Entry 1VAK (X-ray diffraction, 3.05 A resolution); this record covers chain A.

# Chain A
Molecule: coat protein
Organism: Sesbania mosaic virus
UniProt: Q9EB06 (Q9EB06_9VIRU); residue numbers follow UniProt; this construct covers 66-268
Amino-acid sequence (203 residues; row label = number of the first residue in the row):
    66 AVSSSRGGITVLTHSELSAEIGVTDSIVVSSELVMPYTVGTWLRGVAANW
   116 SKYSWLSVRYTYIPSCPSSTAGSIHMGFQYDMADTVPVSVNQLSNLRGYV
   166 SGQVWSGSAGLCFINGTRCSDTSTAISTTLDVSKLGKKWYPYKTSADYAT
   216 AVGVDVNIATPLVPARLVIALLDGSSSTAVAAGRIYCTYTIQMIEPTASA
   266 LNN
Disordered / not traced: 66-72
Bound ions: Ca2+: Y207, N267, N268

# Overview
Y207, N267 and N268 form the Ca2+ site.
Chain A is coat protein (Sesbania mosaic virus); the structure, T=1 capsid structure of Sesbania mosaic virus
coat protein deletion mutant CP-N(delta)65, was determined by X-ray diffraction, deposited together with 1VB2
and 1VB4.
